PDB entry 8PT6 | electron microscopy, 3.03 A resolution | chains B and C of the 6 polymer chains in the assembly

[Chain B]
Molecule: Putative PB1
From: Tilapia lake virus
UniProt: A0A1Y9SHW4 (A0A1Y9SHW4_9VIRU); residue numbers follow UniProt; this construct covers 1-519
Sequence (519 residues; each row starts with the number of its first residue):
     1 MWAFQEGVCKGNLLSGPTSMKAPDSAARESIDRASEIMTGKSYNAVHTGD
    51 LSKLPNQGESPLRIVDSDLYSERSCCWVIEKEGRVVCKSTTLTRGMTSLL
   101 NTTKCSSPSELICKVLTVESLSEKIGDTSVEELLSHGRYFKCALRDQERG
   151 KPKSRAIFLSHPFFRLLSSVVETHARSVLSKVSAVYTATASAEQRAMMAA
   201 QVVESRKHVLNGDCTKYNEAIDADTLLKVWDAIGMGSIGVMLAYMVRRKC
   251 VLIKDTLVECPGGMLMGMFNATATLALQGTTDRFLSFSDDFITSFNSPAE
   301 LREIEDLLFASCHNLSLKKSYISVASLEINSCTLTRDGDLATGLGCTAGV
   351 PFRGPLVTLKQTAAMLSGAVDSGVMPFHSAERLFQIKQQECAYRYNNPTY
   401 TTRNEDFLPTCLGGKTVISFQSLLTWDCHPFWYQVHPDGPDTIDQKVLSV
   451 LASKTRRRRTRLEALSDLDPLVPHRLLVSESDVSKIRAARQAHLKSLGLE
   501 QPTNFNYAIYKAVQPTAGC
Unresolved in the structure: 516-519
Ion coordination: Mg2+ site 1: D213, D289 (shared with 1 residue of chain F); Mg2+ site 2: D213, C214, D289 (shared with 1 residue of chain F)
From the paper describing this entry:
  - specificity-determining residues: N270 (proposed by the authors, not directly observed)

[Chain C]
Molecule: RNA-dependent RNA polymerase
From: Tilapia lake virus
UniProt: A0A7G3S745 (A0A7G3S745_9VIRU); residues 1-457 here = UniProt positions 1-457
Sequence (478 residues; each row starts with the number of its first residue):
     1 MSQFGKSFKGRTEVTITEYRSHTVKDVHRSLLTADKSLRKSFCFRNALNQ
    51 FLDKDLPLLPIRPKLESRVAVKKSKLRSQLSFRPGLTQEEAIDLYNKGYD
   101 GDSVSGALQDRVVNEPVAYSSADNDKFHRGLAALGYTLADRAFDTCESGF
   151 VRAIPTTPCGFICCGPGSFKDSLGFVIKIGEFWHMYDGFQHFVAVEDAKF
   201 LASKSPSFWLAKRLAKRLNLVPKEDPSVAAAECPCKKVWEASFARAPTAL
   251 DPFGGRAFCDQGWVYHRDVGYATANHISQETLFQQALSVRNLGPQGSANV
   301 SGSIHTALDRLRAAYSRGTPASRSILQGLANLITPVGENFECDLDKRKLN
   351 IKALRSPERYITIEGLVVNLDDVVRGFYLDKAKVTVLSRSKWMGYEDLPQ
   401 KPPNGTFYCRKRKAMLLISCSPGTYAKKRKVAVQEDRFKDMRVENFREVA
   451 ENMDLNQGSGSENLYFQGHHHHHHHHHH
Unresolved in the structure: 271-380, 421-478
Differences from the reference sequence: conflict K391 (Arg in A0A7G3S745); expression tag (458-478)
Ion coordination: Zn2+ site 1: C146, C159, C163, C164; Zn2+ site 2: H184, H191, C233, C235

[Interface between chain B and chain C]
Residue-residue contacts (189; chain B residue first):
  T18(B) with L32(C)
  Y70(B) with E18(C); S21(C)
  E72(B) with V27(C)
  R73(B) with R29(C)
  T93(B) with S21(C); H22(C)
  T97(B) with S7(C); R11(C), hydrogen bond (backbone-side chain); E18(C), hydrogen bond; H22(C), hydrogen bond
  L100(B) with R11(C); E18(C)
  N101(B) with S7(C), hydrogen bond (side chain-backbone); F8(C); K9(C); R11(C), hydrogen bond
  C105(B) with R11(C)
  S106(B) with R11(C)
  A184(B) with A244(C), hydrophobic; R245(C)
  S191(B) with N114(C)
  E193(B) with P116(C)
  Q194(B) with S78(C); N114(C), hydrogen bond; P166(C)
  M197(B) with L76(C); S242(C)
  M198(B) with F243(C); A244(C), hydrophobic
  Q201(B) with S242(C); F243(C)
  D337(B) with K75(C), hydrogen bond (backbone-side chain)
  D339(B) with K75(C); L76(C), hydrogen bond (side chain-backbone)
  L340(B) with L76(C), hydrophobic
  R353(B) with S30(C), hydrogen bond; L31(C), hydrogen bond (side chain-backbone); A34(C)
  G354(B) with L38(C)
  P355(B) with F44(C), hydrophobic
  Q361(B) with S30(C)
  A364(B) with R129(C)
  S367(B) with R129(C); G130(C), hydrogen bond (side chain-backbone)
  V370(B) with Y119(C); G130(C)
  D371(B) with E115(C); P116(C); V117(C); A118(C), hydrogen bond (backbone-backbone); Y119(C); H128(C); G130(C), hydrogen bond (side chain-backbone); L131(C), hydrogen bond (side chain-backbone); A132(C), hydrogen bond (side chain-backbone)
  S372(B) with P116(C); A118(C)
  G373(B) with K73(C); A118(C)
  F377(B) with G130(C); L134(C), hydrophobic
  Y395(B) with D35(C), hydrogen bond
  P398(B) with R45(C)
  T399(B) with F42(C)
  Y400(B) with D35(C), hydrogen bond; R39(C); F44(C); R45(C)
  T401(B) with L48(C)
  T402(B) with R45(C)
  R403(B) with N49(C); L52(C); D53(C), salt bridge
  F407(B) with L56(C), hydrophobic
  L412(B) with F44(C), hydrophobic
  Q421(B) with L134(C); Y136(C), hydrogen bond
  L424(B) with L65(C); R129(C); G130(C); L131(C)
  T425(B) with K64(C); L65(C), hydrogen bond (backbone-backbone); Y136(C)
  W426(B) with R62(C); P63(C); K64(C); L65(C)
  D427(B) with K64(C), salt bridge
  P430(B) with L59(C); I61(C), hydrophobic
  F431(B) with F51(C), hydrophobic
  Y433(B) with P60(C); R62(C), hydrogen bond (side chain-backbone)
  P437(B) with R129(C)
  D438(B) with R83(C), salt bridge; R129(C), salt bridge
  I443(B) with F44(C), hydrophobic; A47(C), hydrophobic; L48(C); F51(C), hydrophobic
  D444(B) with L38(C); F44(C)
  Q445(B) with H28(C), hydrogen bond
  V447(B) with C43(C), hydrophobic; A47(C), hydrophobic
  L448(B) with H28(C); S37(C)
  S449(B) with K25(C); V27(C); H28(C)
  V450(B) with K25(C)
  L451(B) with S37(C); C43(C), hydrophobic
  S453(B) with V24(C); K25(C)
  R458(B) with V24(C), hydrogen bond (side chain-backbone)
  T460(B) with H22(C)
  R461(B) with Q3(C)
  L462(B) with Q3(C); F4(C); S7(C); Y19(C)
  E463(B) with Y19(C), hydrogen bond (backbone-side chain)
  A464(B) with T23(C)
  L465(B) with I16(C), hydrophobic; Y19(C), hydrophobic; R20(C); T23(C)
  S466(B) with D102(C)
  D467(B) with Y95(C); D100(C); G101(C), hydrogen bond (side chain-backbone); D102(C), hydrogen bond (backbone-side chain)
  L468(B) with Y95(C); G101(C); D102(C), hydrogen bond (backbone-side chain)
  D469(B) with Y95(C)
  P470(B) with A91(C); S105(C); L108(C)
  L471(B) with Q88(C); I92(C), hydrophobic
  P473(B) with I16(C)
  H474(B) with I16(C), hydrogen bond (backbone-backbone); T17(C), hydrogen bond (backbone-backbone); R20(C), hydrogen bond
  R475(B) with T15(C)
  L476(B) with V14(C); T15(C); I16(C), hydrogen bond (backbone-backbone)
  L477(B) with E13(C); V14(C); T15(C)
  V478(B) with F4(C); E13(C); V14(C), hydrogen bond (backbone-backbone); I16(C), hydrophobic
  S479(B) with F4(C); T12(C); E13(C), hydrogen bond (backbone-side chain)
  E480(B) with F4(C)
  V483(B) with Y19(C)
  R490(B) with Y95(C), hydrogen bond (side chain-backbone); G98(C); Y99(C), hydrogen bond (side chain-backbone)
  H493(B) with N96(C)
  L497(B) with K97(C); G98(C)
  P502(B) with D100(C)
  T503(B) with L58(C); G98(C), hydrogen bond (side chain-backbone); Y99(C); D100(C), hydrogen bond (backbone-backbone)
  N504(B) with Y99(C)
  F505(B) with L94(C), hydrophobic; Y99(C), hydrophobic; S103(C); V104(C), hydrophobic
  Y507(B) with P84(C), hydrogen bond (side chain-backbone); G85(C), hydrogen bond (side chain-backbone); L86(C), hydrogen bond (side chain-backbone)
  Y510(B) with E90(C), hydrogen bond; L94(C)
  A512(B) with R62(C); P63(C)
  V513(B) with I61(C); R62(C)
Other interface residues (no listed pair), chain B (111 interface residues in all): D66, R94, K104, S107, Q147, V185, T187, A190, L334, G338, F352, V357, E405, L408, Q434, L499, A508, I509, Q514
Other interface residues (no listed pair), chain C (102 interface residues in all): G10, D26, R68, S74, R77, A107, A133, A241, L387

[Overview]
111 residues of chain B face 102 of chain C across their interface, with 40 hydrogen bonds and 4 salt bridges.
Polar pairs include R403(B)-D53(C), D427(B)-K64(C) and D438(B)-R83(C). D213(B) and D289(B) form the Mg2+ site
1. The Mg2+ site 2 is built by D213(B), C214(B) and D289(B). The paper reports the specificity determinant
N270(B).
Here chain B is Putative PB1 and chain C is RNA-dependent RNA polymerase, both from Tilapia lake virus. Entry
8PT6 (Tilapia Lake Virus polymerase in vRNA initiation state (replicase conformation)) was determined by
electron microscopy (same publication as 8PSN, 8PSO, 8PSQ, 8PSS, 8PSU, 8PSX and 6 further entries).
